Entry 3K09 (X-ray diffraction, 3.20 A resolution); this record covers chains E and F of the 6 polymer chains in the assembly.

Chain E:
Name: Circadian clock protein kinase kaiC
Organism: Synechococcus elongatus PCC 7942
Notes: EC 2.7.11.1
UniProtKB: Q79PF4 (KAIC_SYNE7); residues 1-519 here = UniProt positions 1-519
Chain sequence (519 residues; numbered 1 to 519; the number before each row is that of its first residue):
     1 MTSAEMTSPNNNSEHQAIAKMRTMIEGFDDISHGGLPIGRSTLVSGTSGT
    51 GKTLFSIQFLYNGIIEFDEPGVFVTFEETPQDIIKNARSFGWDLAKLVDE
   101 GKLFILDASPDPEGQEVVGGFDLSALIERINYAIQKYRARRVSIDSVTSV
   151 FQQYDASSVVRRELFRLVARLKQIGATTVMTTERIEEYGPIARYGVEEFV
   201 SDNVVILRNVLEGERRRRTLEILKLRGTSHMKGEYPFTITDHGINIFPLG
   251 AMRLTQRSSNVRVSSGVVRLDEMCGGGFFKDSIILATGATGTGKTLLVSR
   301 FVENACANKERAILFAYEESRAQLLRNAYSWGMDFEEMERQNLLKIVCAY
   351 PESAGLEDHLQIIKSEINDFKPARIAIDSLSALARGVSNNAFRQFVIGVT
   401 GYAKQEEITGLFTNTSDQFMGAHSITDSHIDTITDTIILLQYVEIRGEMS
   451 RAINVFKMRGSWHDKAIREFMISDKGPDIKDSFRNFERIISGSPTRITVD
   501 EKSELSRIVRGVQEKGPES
Not modelled in the structure: 1-13, 506-519
Differences from the reference sequence: engineered mutation Asp431 (Ser in Q79PF4)
Modified positions: Thr432 (phosphothreonine; TPO)
UniProt features mapped onto this chain:
  - region: Gln115 to Asp122 (B-loop, required to bind KaiB and SasA), Pro248 to Asn260 (Linker), Arg488 to Ile497 (A-loop, interacts with KaiA)
  - active site: Glu77 (Proton acceptor in CI (KaiC 1)), Glu318 (Proton acceptor in CII (KaiC 2))
  - binding site (ATP): Gly49, Thr50, Gly51, Lys52, Thr53, Leu54, Ser89, Lys224, Leu225, Arg226, Thr228, His230, Thr240, Asp241, Thr290, Gly291, Thr292, Gly293, Lys294, Thr295 and 9 more in UniProt
  - binding site (Mg(2+)): Thr53, Thr295, Glu318
  - modified residue: Thr432 (Phosphothreonine)
  - mutagenesis: Thr42 (T42S: Extends the period of the circadian rhythm to 28 hours in reconstituted KaiABC complex. Decreased endogenous ATPase), Lys52 (K52A: Induces an arrhythmic phenotype, significantly reduced ATP-binding), Gly71 (G71A: Lowers the amplitude and distords the waveform of the circadian rhythm), Ala87 (A87V: In kaiC1; shortens the period of the circadian rhythm to 22 hours), Trp92 (W92F: Increases photoperiod in presence of KaiA and KaiB), Ala108 (A108E: No longer binds KaiB, no formation of KaiCBA, still phosphorylated; A108L: Reduced binding of KaiB, reduced formation of KaiCBA, still phosphorylated), Gly114 (G114A: Extends the period of the circadian rhythm to 27 hours), Gln115 (Q115A: Abolishes the circadian rhythm), Ser146 (S146P: CI hydrolysis rate halves, increases period of the circadian rhythm by nearly 50%; S146W: Loss of stable oscillation in presence of KaiA and KaiB), Gln153 (Q153A: Higher CI ATPase activity, clock speeds up), Ser157 (S157C: In kaiC2; extends the period of the circadian rhythm to 29 hours. Lower CI ATPase activity, clock slows down ...), Arg215 (R215C: In kaiC3; shortens the period of the circadian rhythm to 16 hours and decreases the interaction with KaiA), 32 further mutagenesis entries in UniProt
Bound ions: Mg2+ site 1: Thr53 (together with ATP); Mg2+ site 2: Thr295, Glu318 (together with ATP)
Residues lining bound ligands:
  - ATP (adenosine-5'-triphosphate), molecule 1: Thr47, Ser48, Gly49, Thr50, Gly51, Lys52, Thr53, Leu54, Glu78, Ser89, Phe90, Ile239, Thr240, Asp241
  - ATP, molecule 2: Phe199, Leu223, Lys224, Leu225, Arg226, Gly227, Thr228, Ser229, His230, Lys232
  - ATP, molecule 3: Thr290, Gly291, Thr292, Gly293, Lys294, Thr295, Leu296, Glu318, Ser330, Trp331, Tyr442, Arg451, Ile472, Ser473, Asp474
  - ATP, molecule 4: Lys457, Met458, Arg459, Gly460, Ser461, Trp462, His463, Lys465
What the authors report for this chain:
  - post-translational modification sites: Thr432
  - mutagenesis - E318A: abolished catalytic activity
  - mutagenesis - I430A (Tm change 3 degC): decreased stability
  - mutagenesis - R385A: increased catalytic activity

Chain F:
Name: Circadian clock protein kinase kaiC
Organism: Synechococcus elongatus PCC 7942
Notes: EC 2.7.11.1
UniProtKB: Q79PF4 (KAIC_SYNE7); residue numbers follow UniProt; this construct covers 1-519
Chain sequence (519 residues; numbered 1 to 519; the number before each row is that of its first residue):
     1 MTSAEMTSPNNNSEHQAIAKMRTMIEGFDDISHGGLPIGRSTLVSGTSGT
    51 GKTLFSIQFLYNGIIEFDEPGVFVTFEETPQDIIKNARSFGWDLAKLVDE
   101 GKLFILDASPDPEGQEVVGGFDLSALIERINYAIQKYRARRVSIDSVTSV
   151 FQQYDASSVVRRELFRLVARLKQIGATTVMTTERIEEYGPIARYGVEEFV
   201 SDNVVILRNVLEGERRRRTLEILKLRGTSHMKGEYPFTITDHGINIFPLG
   251 AMRLTQRSSNVRVSSGVVRLDEMCGGGFFKDSIILATGATGTGKTLLVSR
   301 FVENACANKERAILFAYEESRAQLLRNAYSWGMDFEEMERQNLLKIVCAY
   351 PESAGLEDHLQIIKSEINDFKPARIAIDSLSALARGVSNNAFRQFVIGVT
   401 GYAKQEEITGLFTNTSDQFMGAHSITDSHIDTITDTIILLQYVEIRGEMS
   451 RAINVFKMRGSWHDKAIREFMISDKGPDIKDSFRNFERIISGSPTRITVD
   501 EKSELSRIVRGVQEKGPES
Not modelled in the structure: 1-13
Differences from the reference sequence: engineered mutation Asp431 (Ser in Q79PF4)
UniProt features mapped onto this chain:
  - region: Gln115 to Asp122 (B-loop, required to bind KaiB and SasA), Pro248 to Asn260 (Linker), Arg488 to Ile497 (A-loop, interacts with KaiA)
  - active site: Glu77 (Proton acceptor in CI (KaiC 1)), Glu318 (Proton acceptor in CII (KaiC 2))
  - binding site (ATP): Gly49, Thr50, Gly51, Lys52, Thr53, Leu54, Ser89, Lys224, Leu225, Arg226, Thr228, His230, Thr240, Asp241, Thr290, Gly291, Thr292, Gly293, Lys294, Thr295 and 9 more in UniProt
  - binding site (Mg(2+)): Thr53, Thr295, Glu318
  - modified residue: Thr432 (Phosphothreonine)
  - mutagenesis: Thr42 (T42S: Extends the period of the circadian rhythm to 28 hours in reconstituted KaiABC complex. Decreased endogenous ATPase), Lys52 (K52A: Induces an arrhythmic phenotype, significantly reduced ATP-binding), Gly71 (G71A: Lowers the amplitude and distords the waveform of the circadian rhythm), Ala87 (A87V: In kaiC1; shortens the period of the circadian rhythm to 22 hours), Trp92 (W92F: Increases photoperiod in presence of KaiA and KaiB), Ala108 (A108E: No longer binds KaiB, no formation of KaiCBA, still phosphorylated; A108L: Reduced binding of KaiB, reduced formation of KaiCBA, still phosphorylated), Gly114 (G114A: Extends the period of the circadian rhythm to 27 hours), Gln115 (Q115A: Abolishes the circadian rhythm), Ser146 (S146P: CI hydrolysis rate halves, increases period of the circadian rhythm by nearly 50%; S146W: Loss of stable oscillation in presence of KaiA and KaiB), Gln153 (Q153A: Higher CI ATPase activity, clock speeds up), Ser157 (S157C: In kaiC2; extends the period of the circadian rhythm to 29 hours. Lower CI ATPase activity, clock slows down ...), Arg215 (R215C: In kaiC3; shortens the period of the circadian rhythm to 16 hours and decreases the interaction with KaiA), 32 further mutagenesis entries in UniProt
Bound ions: Mg2+ site 1: Thr53 (together with ATP); Mg2+ site 2: Thr295, Glu319 (together with ATP)
Residues lining bound ligands:
  - ATP (adenosine-5'-triphosphate), molecule 1: Thr47, Ser48, Gly49, Thr50, Gly51, Lys52, Thr53, Leu54, Glu78, Ser89, Phe90, Arg218, Ile239, Thr240, Asp241
  - ATP, molecule 2: Leu223, Lys224, Leu225, Arg226, Gly227, Thr228, Ser229, His230, Lys232
  - ATP, molecule 3: Thr290, Gly291, Thr292, Gly293, Lys294, Thr295, Leu296, Glu318, Glu319, Ser330, Trp331, Arg451, Ile472, Ser473, Asp474
  - ATP, molecule 4: Phe456, Lys457, Met458, Arg459, Gly460, Ser461, Trp462, His463, Lys465

Chain E / chain F interface:
Contacting residue pairs - 124 pairs, chain E then chain F:
  Ser48(E) - Glu198(F)  hydrogen bond (side chain-backbone)
  Ser48(E) - Phe199(F)
  Ser48(E) - Lys224(F)
  Gly49(E) - Lys224(F)
  Glu77(E) - Arg161(F)  salt bridge
  Glu77(E) - Phe165(F)
  Glu77(E) - Phe199(F)
  Glu77(E) - Val200(F)
  Glu78(E) - Arg226(F)  salt bridge
  Asp82(E) - Arg40(F)  salt bridge
  Asp82(E) - Lys172(F)  salt bridge
  Lys85(E) - Ala17(F)
  Lys85(E) - Ile18(F)
  Lys85(E) - Arg40(F)
  Asn86(E) - Ile18(F)
  Asn86(E) - Arg40(F)  hydrogen bond
  Asn86(E) - Arg226(F)
  Asn86(E) - Gly227(F)
  Arg88(E) - Ala17(F)
  Ser89(E) - Ala17(F)
  Ser89(E) - Gly227(F)  hydrogen bond (side chain-backbone)
  Pro110(E) - Phe165(F)
  Pro112(E) - Arg166(F)
  Pro112(E) - Ala169(F)  hydrophobic
  Glu113(E) - Arg166(F)
  Thr148(E) - Arg161(F)
  Ser149(E) - Arg161(F)
  Gln152(E) - Ser158(F)
  Gln152(E) - Arg161(F)
  Gln152(E) - Val196(F)
  Gln153(E) - Ser158(F)  hydrogen bond (backbone-side chain)
  Gln153(E) - Arg162(F)
  Tyr154(E) - Ser158(F)
  Glu183(E) - Arg161(F)  salt bridge
  Glu183(E) - Phe199(F)
  Arg184(E) - Phe199(F)
  Arg193(E) - Gly195(F)  hydrogen bond (side chain-backbone)
  Arg193(E) - Val196(F)
  Arg193(E) - Phe199(F)
  Leu211(E) - Tyr188(F)  hydrophobic
  Gly213(E) - Glu234(F)
  Glu214(E) - Arg217(F)  salt bridge
  Glu214(E) - Gly233(F)
  Glu214(E) - Glu234(F)  hydrogen bond (backbone-backbone)
  Glu214(E) - Gln394(F)
  Arg215(E) - Lys232(F)  hydrogen bond (side chain-backbone)
  Arg215(E) - Glu234(F)  hydrogen bond (side chain-backbone)
  Arg215(E) - Tyr235(F)  hydrogen bond
  Arg216(E) - Arg208(F)
  Arg216(E) - Glu221(F)  salt bridge
  Arg216(E) - Leu223(F)
  Arg218(E) - Lys232(F)
  Thr290(E) - Ile437(F)
  Thr290(E) - Phe456(F)
  Thr290(E) - Lys457(F)  hydrogen bond
  Gly291(E) - Lys457(F)
  Glu318(E) - Thr432(F)  hydrogen bond
  Glu319(E) - Leu254(F)
  Glu319(E) - Arg459(F)  salt bridge
  Ser320(E) - Leu254(F)
  Ser320(E) - Gln256(F)
  Arg321(E) - Leu254(F)
  Arg321(E) - Thr255(F)
  Ala322(E) - Gln256(F)
  Ala322(E) - Ser258(F)
  Gln323(E) - Ser258(F)
  Gln323(E) - Lys404(F)  hydrogen bond
  Gln323(E) - Asp435(F)  hydrogen bond
  Gln323(E) - Arg459(F)
  Arg326(E) - Ser258(F)
  Arg326(E) - Ser259(F)  hydrogen bond (side chain-backbone)
  Arg326(E) - Asn260(F)
  Arg326(E) - Phe279(F)
  Arg326(E) - Asp281(F)
  Arg326(E) - Gly460(F)
  Asn327(E) - Arg459(F)
  Asn327(E) - Gly460(F)  hydrogen bond (side chain-backbone)
  Cys348(E) - Leu254(F)  hydrophobic
  Ala349(E) - Leu254(F)
  Tyr350(E) - Met252(F)
  Tyr350(E) - Arg253(F)
  Tyr350(E) - Leu254(F)
  Tyr350(E) - Gln256(F)  hydrogen bond
  Tyr350(E) - Ile397(F)  hydrophobic
  Glu352(E) - Ile397(F)
  Ser353(E) - Gly250(F)
  Arg385(E) - Arg393(F)
  Arg385(E) - Ile397(F)
  Arg385(E) - Ile433(F)
  Gly386(E) - Asn390(F)
  Gly386(E) - Arg393(F)
  Thr415(E) - Thr432(F)
  Asp417(E) - Ser424(F)
  Asp417(E) - His429(F)  salt bridge
  Gln418(E) - His423(F)
  Phe419(E) - Ala422(F)
  Phe419(E) - His423(F)  hydrogen bond (backbone-backbone)
  Phe419(E) - Ser424(F)
  Phe419(E) - Ile425(F)  hydrophobic
  Phe419(E) - Phe456(F)  hydrophobic
  Met420(E) - His423(F)  hydrogen bond (backbone-side chain)
  Met420(E) - Ile490(F)  hydrophobic
  Tyr442(E) - Phe456(F)  hydrophobic
  Glu444(E) - Phe486(F)
  Glu444(E) - Glu487(F)
  Glu444(E) - Arg488(F)  hydrogen bond (side chain-backbone)
  Glu444(E) - Ile489(F)  hydrogen bond (side chain-backbone)
  Glu444(E) - Ile490(F)  hydrogen bond (side chain-backbone)
  Arg446(E) - Arg484(F)
  Gly447(E) - Ala466(F)
  Gly447(E) - Ile467(F)  hydrogen bond (backbone-backbone)
  Gly447(E) - Ser482(F)
  Gly447(E) - Phe483(F)
  Glu448(E) - Lys465(F)
  Glu448(E) - Ala466(F)
  Glu448(E) - Ile467(F)
  Met449(E) - Asn454(F)
  Met449(E) - Lys465(F)  hydrogen bond (backbone-backbone)
  Met449(E) - Ile467(F)  hydrophobic
  Arg451(E) - Lys465(F)
  Ser493(E) - Arg488(F)
  Pro494(E) - Glu487(F)
  Thr495(E) - Glu487(F)
  Arg496(E) - Glu487(F)  hydrogen bond (backbone-side chain)
Other interface residues (no listed pair), chain E (65 interface residues in all): Thr47, Ile185, Asn209, Ala316, Ser330, Trp331
Other interface residues (no listed pair), chain F (77 interface residues in all): Ser157, Arg170, Gln173, Pro190, Thr219, Thr228, Arg257, Gly401, Asp431

In short:
Chain E and chain F form an interface of 65 and 77 residues respectively, with 24 hydrogen bonds and 9 salt
bridges. Polar contacts include Glu77(E)-Arg161(F), Glu78(E)-Arg226(F) and Asp82(E)-Arg40(F). The paper
reports that E318A of chain E abolishes catalytic activity; a modification site at Thr432(E); 3 substitutions
were tested in all.
Chain E is Circadian clock protein kinase kaiC and chain F is Circadian clock protein kinase kaiC, both from
Synechococcus elongatus PCC 7942; the structure, Crystal structure of the phosphorylation-site mutant S431D of
the KaiC circadian clock protein, was determined by X-ray diffraction together with 3JZM, 3K0A, 3K0C, 3K0E and
3K0F from the same study.
